7KMT - chains J and K of the 9 polymer chains in the assembly; structure by electron microscopy, 3.70 A resolution.

[Chain J]
Molecule: Trafficking protein particle complex subunit 31
Organism: Saccharomyces cerevisiae
UniProt: Q03337 (TRS31_YEAST); residue numbers follow UniProt; this construct covers 1-283
Amino-acid sequence (283 residues; each row starts with the number of its first residue):
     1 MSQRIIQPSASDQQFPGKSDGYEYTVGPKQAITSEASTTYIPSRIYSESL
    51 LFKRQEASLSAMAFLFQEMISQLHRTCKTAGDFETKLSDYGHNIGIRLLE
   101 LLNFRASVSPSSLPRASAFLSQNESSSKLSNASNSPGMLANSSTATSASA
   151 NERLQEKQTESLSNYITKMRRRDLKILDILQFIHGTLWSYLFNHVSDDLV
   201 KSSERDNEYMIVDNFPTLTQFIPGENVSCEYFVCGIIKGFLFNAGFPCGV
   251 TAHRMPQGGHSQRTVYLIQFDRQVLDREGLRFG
Not modelled in the structure: 1-40, 110-160, 283

[Chain K]
Molecule: Trafficking protein particle complex subunit 20
Organism: Saccharomyces cerevisiae
UniProt: P38334 (TRS20_YEAST); residues 1-175 here = UniProt positions 1-175
Amino-acid sequence (175 residues; each row starts with the number of its first residue):
     1 MPQYFAIIGKKDNPVYEIEFTNAENPQGFPQDLKELNPFILHASLDIVED
    51 LQWQINPTSQLNGNGGNGSNGGGGFLRSRAVNNTDNCYLGKVDHFYGLAI
   101 TAYISYSGMKFVMIHGNSANSSVVIDDNNMRSFYQEVHELYVKTLMNPFY
   151 KITDPIRSPAFDSRVRTLARKHLSK
Not modelled in the structure: 1, 22-31, 58-83, 117-122, 175

[Interface between chain J and chain K]
Pairs across the interface - 63 pairs, chain J then chain K:
  Ile41(J) - Pro159(K)  hydrophobic
  Ile41(J) - Ala160(K)  hydrophobic
  Ile41(J) - Ser163(K)
  Ser43(J) - Ala160(K)
  Ile45(J) - Lys143(K)
  Tyr46(J) - Lys143(K)  hydrogen bond (backbone-side chain)
  Tyr46(J) - Thr144(K)
  Tyr46(J) - Ser158(K)  hydrogen bond
  Tyr46(J) - Ala160(K)  hydrophobic
  Tyr46(J) - Phe161(K)
  Tyr46(J) - Arg164(K)  hydrogen bond (backbone-side chain)
  Ser47(J) - Arg164(K)
  Glu48(J) - Lys143(K)
  Leu50(J) - Glu139(K)
  Leu50(J) - Val142(K)  hydrophobic
  Leu50(J) - Lys143(K)
  Arg97(J) - Leu145(K)  hydrogen bond (side chain-backbone)
  Arg97(J) - Asn147(K)  hydrogen bond (side chain-backbone)
  Arg97(J) - Pro148(K)
  Arg97(J) - Tyr150(K)  hydrogen bond (side chain-backbone)
  Leu99(J) - Tyr106(K)
  Glu100(J) - Ser105(K)
  Glu100(J) - Tyr106(K)  hydrogen bond (side chain-backbone)
  Glu100(J) - Ser107(K)  hydrogen bond
  Glu100(J) - His138(K)  salt bridge
  Glu100(J) - Val142(K)
  Glu100(J) - Leu145(K)
  Leu101(J) - Met146(K)  hydrophobic
  Asn103(J) - Tyr106(K)
  Phe104(J) - Glu139(K)
  Ser161(J) - Glu139(K)  hydrogen bond (backbone-side chain)
  Ser161(J) - Lys143(K)
  Leu162(J) - Glu139(K)  hydrogen bond (backbone-side chain)
  Ser163(J) - Ser132(K)
  Ser163(J) - Gln135(K)
  Ser163(J) - Glu136(K)  hydrogen bond
  Ser163(J) - Glu139(K)
  Asn164(J) - Glu136(K)  hydrogen bond (backbone-side chain)
  Ile166(J) - Gln135(K)
  Thr167(J) - Arg131(K)
  Met169(J) - Asp85(K)
  Met169(J) - Cys87(K)  hydrophobic
  Met169(J) - Tyr103(K)  hydrophobic
  Met169(J) - Tyr106(K)
  Met169(J) - Gln135(K)  hydrogen bond
  Arg170(J) - Tyr106(K)  hydrogen bond (backbone-side chain)
  Arg171(J) - Thr84(K)  hydrogen bond
  Arg171(J) - Asn86(K)
  Arg172(J) - Gln52(K)  hydrogen bond (side chain-backbone)
  Arg172(J) - Asn86(K)  hydrogen bond (backbone-side chain)
  Arg172(J) - Ile104(K)
  Arg172(J) - Ser105(K)
  Arg172(J) - Tyr106(K)
  Leu174(J) - Trp53(K)
  Leu174(J) - Asn86(K)
  Phe242(J) - Lys10(K)
  Asn243(J) - Ser107(K)
  Ala244(J) - Trp53(K)
  Arg277(J) - Trp53(K)
  Arg281(J) - Asp50(K)  salt bridge
  Arg281(J) - Trp53(K)
  Phe282(J) - Trp53(K)
  Phe282(J) - Ile55(K)  hydrophobic
Also at the interface, not in a pair above, chain J (33 interface residues in all): Ile96, Lys175, Gly245
Also at the interface, not in a pair above, chain K (38 interface residues in all): Leu51, Gln54, Gly108, Leu140

[In short]
33 residues of chain J face 38 of chain K across their interface; the contacts include 17 hydrogen bonds and 2
salt bridges. Among the polar pairs are Glu100(J)-His138(K), Arg281(J)-Asp50(K) and Tyr46(J)-Lys143(K).
Here chain J is Trafficking protein particle complex subunit 31 and chain K is Trafficking protein particle
complex subunit 20, both from Saccharomyces cerevisiae. Entry 7KMT (Structure of the yeast TRAPPIII-Ypt1(Rab1)
complex) was determined by electron microscopy.
